8VI5 - chains A and C of the 3 polymer chains in the assembly; structure by electron microscopy, 3.20 A resolution.

# Chain A (and C)
Name: Tellurite resistance protein TehA homolog
From: Haemophilus influenzae
Notes: chain C of this document is another copy of the same molecule, construct and numbering; everything in this record applies to it too
Reference sequence: P44741 (TEHA_HAEIN); residues 1-314 here correspond to UniProt positions 15-328 (UniProt number = residue number + 14)
Amino-acid sequence (314 residues; numbered 1 to 314; the number before each row is that of its first residue):
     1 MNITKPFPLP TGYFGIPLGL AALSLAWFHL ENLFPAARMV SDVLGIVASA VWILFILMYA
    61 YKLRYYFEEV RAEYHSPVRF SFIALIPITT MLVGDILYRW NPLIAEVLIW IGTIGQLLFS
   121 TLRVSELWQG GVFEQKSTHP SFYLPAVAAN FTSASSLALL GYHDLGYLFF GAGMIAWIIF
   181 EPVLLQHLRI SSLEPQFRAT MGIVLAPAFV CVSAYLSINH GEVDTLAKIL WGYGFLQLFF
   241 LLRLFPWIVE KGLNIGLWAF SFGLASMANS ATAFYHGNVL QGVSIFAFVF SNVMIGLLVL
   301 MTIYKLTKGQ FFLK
Disordered / not traced: 1-5, 314
UniProt features mapped onto this chain:
  - site: Phe262 (Important for gating)
From the paper describing this entry:
  - conformationally variable residues (loop rearrangement): Pro8, Ser192

# Chain A / chain C interface
Residue-residue contacts - 61 pairs, chain A then chain C:
  Ile178(A) with Ile178(C), hydrophobic; Ile179(C)
  Glu181(A) with Ile179(C)
  Pro182(A) with Ile179(C); Pro182(C), hydrophobic; Val183(C)
  Leu185(A) with Trp128(C), hydrophobic; Ile179(C), hydrophobic
  Gln186(A) with Gln135(C), hydrogen bond; Thr138(C), hydrogen bond; Val183(C)
  Leu188(A) with Leu127(C); Trp128(C); Gly130(C)
  Arg189(A) with Leu127(C); Trp128(C); Gly130(C); Gly131(C); Phe133(C); Phe180(C)
  Ile190(A) with Gly131(C); Phe133(C); Glu134(C); Gln135(C)
  Ser192(A) with Gln129(C), hydrogen bond (side chain-backbone); Gly130(C), hydrogen bond (side chain-backbone); Gly131(C), hydrogen bond (side chain-backbone)
  Met201(A) with Trp128(C), hydrophobic
  Thr225(A) with Tyr167(C)
  Lys228(A) with Asp164(C), salt bridge; Tyr167(C); Leu168(C)
  Ile229(A) with Phe170(C), hydrophobic; Gly171(C); Ile175(C), hydrophobic
  Trp231(A) with Leu168(C), hydrophobic
  Gly232(A) with Leu168(C); Ala172(C)
  Tyr233(A) with Ala172(C); Ile175(C), hydrophobic; Ile179(C)
  Gln237(A) with Trp128(C)
  Phe239(A) with Leu117(C), hydrophobic; Thr121(C)
  Phe240(A) with Ser120(C); Thr121(C); Val124(C), hydrophobic; Ser125(C); Trp128(C), hydrophobic
  Arg243(A) with Thr121(C); Leu122(C), hydrogen bond (side chain-backbone); Ser125(C); Glu126(C), salt bridge
  Leu244(A) with Ser125(C); Trp128(C), hydrophobic; Gln129(C)
  Trp247(A) with Trp128(C); Gln129(C)
  Val279(A) with Asp164(C)
  Leu280(A) with Asp164(C); Leu168(C), hydrophobic
Interface residues without a listed pair, chain A (31 interface residues in all): Trp177, Val183, Leu193, Val204, Leu230, Leu236, Leu241
Interface residues without a listed pair, chain C (33 interface residues in all): Phe142, Asn150, Leu165, Ala176, Tyr215

# Overview
31 residues of chain A and 33 residues of chain C are in contact; the contacts include 6 hydrogen bonds and 2
salt bridges. Among the polar pairs are Lys228(A)-Asp164(C), Arg243(A)-Glu126(C) and Gln186(A)-Gln135(C). The
paper reports conformational variability at Pro8(A) and Ser192(A).
Both chains are Tellurite resistance protein TehA homolog (Haemophilus influenzae). Entry 8VI5 (TehA from
Haemophilus influenzae purified in OG) was determined by electron microscopy (same publication as 8VI2, 8VI3
and 8VI4).
